PDB entry 8SND | electron microscopy, 3.10 A resolution | chains A and B of the 3 polymer chains in the assembly

[Chain A]
Protein: Hyaluronan synthase
Source organism: Paramecium bursaria Chlorella virus CZ-2
UniProt: M1H2Q1 (M1H2Q1_9PHYC); residues 2-561 here = UniProt positions 2-561
Chain sequence (574 residues; row label = number of the first residue in the row; numbering starts at 0):
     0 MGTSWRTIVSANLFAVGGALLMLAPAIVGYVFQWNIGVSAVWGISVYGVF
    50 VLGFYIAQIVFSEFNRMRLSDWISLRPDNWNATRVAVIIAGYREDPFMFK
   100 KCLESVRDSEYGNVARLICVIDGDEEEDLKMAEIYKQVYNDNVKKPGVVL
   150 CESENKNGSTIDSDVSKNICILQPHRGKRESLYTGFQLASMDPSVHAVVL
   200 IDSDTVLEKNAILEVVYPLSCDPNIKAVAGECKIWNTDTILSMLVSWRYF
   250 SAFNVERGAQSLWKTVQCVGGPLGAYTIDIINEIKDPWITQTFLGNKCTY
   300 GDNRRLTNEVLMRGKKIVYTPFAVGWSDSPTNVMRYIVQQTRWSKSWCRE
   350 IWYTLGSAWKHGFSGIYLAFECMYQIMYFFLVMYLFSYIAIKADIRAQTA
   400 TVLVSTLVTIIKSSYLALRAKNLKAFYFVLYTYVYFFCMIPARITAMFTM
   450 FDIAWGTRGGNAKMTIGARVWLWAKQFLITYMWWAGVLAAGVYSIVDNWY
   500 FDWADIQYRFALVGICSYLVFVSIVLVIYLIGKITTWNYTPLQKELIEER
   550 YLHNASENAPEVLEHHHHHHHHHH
Disordered / not traced: 0-37, 452-466, 553-573
Construct notes: expression tag (0-1, 562-573); engineered mutation Asn302 (Asp in M1H2Q1)
Ion coordination: Mn2+ site 1 near Glu93 (its only coordinating residue here); Mn2+ site 2: Asp327 (together with uridine-5'-diphosphate-glucuronic acid)
Small-molecule neighbours:
  - 1,2-Distearoyl-sn-glycerophosphoethanolamine (3PE): Ile394, Gln397, Ile494, Asn497, Trp498, Tyr499, Phe500, Tyr507, Leu511
  - N-acetylglucosamine (NAG; 2-acetamido-2-deoxy-beta-D-glucopyranose): Cys231, Tyr248, Phe252, Arg256, Cys267, Gly269, Gly270, Pro271, Gly300, Asn302, Arg303, Trp342, Ser345
  - uridine-5'-diphosphate-glucuronic acid (UGA): Ala89, Gly90, Tyr91, Glu93, Asp121, His174, Gly176, Lys177, Asp201, Ser202, Asp203, Gly270, Pro271, Gly300, Asp301, Asn302, Gln338, Arg341, Trp342
From the paper describing this entry:
  - binding site for N-acetylglucosamine: Arg256, Cys267, Gly270, Trp342, Ser345
  - binding site for uridine-5'-diphosphate-glucuronic acid: Lys177, Asp201, Gly300 to Arg303, Arg341, Trp342
  - mutagenesis - W454A, W454F, G455A: abolished catalytic activity
  - mutagenesis - R457K: decreased catalytic activity

[Chain B]
Protein: Nanobody 872
Source organism: Lama glama
Notes: antibody fragment or engineered binder
Chain sequence (134 residues; each row starts with the number of its first residue):
     1 QVQLVESGGGLVQAGGSLKVSCAASGRAFKTYRMAWFRQAPGKEREFVSG
    51 ISALETTYYADSVKGRFTISRDNTKNTVSLQMDSLKPEDTAVYYCAARRY
   101 GGTDYTTTGSYDYWGQGTQVTVSSHHHHHHEPEA
Disordered / not traced: 125-134
Disulfides: Cys22-Cys95
Small-molecule neighbours: 1,2-Distearoyl-sn-glycerophosphoethanolamine (3PE): Tyr100, Gly101, Gly102, Ser110, Asp112

[How chain A and chain B interact]
Contacting residue pairs (30; chain A residue first):
  Ile394(A) with Leu54(B), hydrophobic
  Arg395(A) with Leu54(B)
  Asp496(A) with Thr31(B)
  Trp498(A) with Arg99(B), hydrogen bond (backbone-side chain); Tyr100(B), hydrogen bond
  Tyr499(A) with Thr31(B); Ala53(B), hydrophobic; Leu54(B); Arg99(B); Tyr100(B), hydrophobic
  Phe500(A) with Arg99(B); Tyr100(B); Gly101(B), hydrogen bond (backbone-backbone)
  Asp501(A) with Arg33(B), salt bridge; Arg98(B), salt bridge
  Trp502(A) with Gly101(B); Gly102(B); Thr103(B)
  Ala503(A) with Tyr58(B), hydrogen bond (backbone-side chain); Arg98(B); Gly102(B), hydrogen bond (backbone-backbone); Thr103(B); Tyr105(B), hydrophobic
  Asp504(A) with Ser52(B), hydrogen bond; Leu54(B); Thr56(B), hydrogen bond; Tyr58(B)
  Ile505(A) with Tyr58(B)
  Gln506(A) with Leu54(B); Thr56(B), hydrogen bond
Interface residues without a listed pair, chain A (15 interface residues in all): Asn497, Tyr507, Arg508

[In short]
15 residues of chain A and 14 residues of chain B are in contact, with 8 hydrogen bonds and 2 salt bridges.
Among the polar pairs are Asp501(A)-Arg33(B), Asp501(A)-Arg98(B) and Trp498(A)-Arg99(B). The paper reports a
binding site for N-acetylglucosamine at Arg256(A), Cys267(A) and Gly270(A) among others; W454A, W454F and
G455A of chain A abolish catalytic activity.
Chain A is Hyaluronan synthase (Paramecium bursaria Chlorella virus CZ-2) and chain B is Nanobody 872 (Lama
glama); the structure, Chlorella virus Hyaluronan Synthase bound to GlcNAc primer and UDP-GlcA, was determined
by electron microscopy, deposited together with 8SMM, 8SMN, 8SMP, 8SNC and 8SNE.
